PDB entry 6FAU | X-ray diffraction, 1.25 A resolution | chains A and B

[Chain A]
Protein: 14-3-3 protein sigma
From: Homo sapiens
UniProtKB: P31947 (1433S_HUMAN); residue numbers follow UniProt; this construct covers 1-231
Chain sequence (236 residues; each row starts with the number of its first residue; numbers below 1 keep their minus sign (Gly-4 is residue -4)):
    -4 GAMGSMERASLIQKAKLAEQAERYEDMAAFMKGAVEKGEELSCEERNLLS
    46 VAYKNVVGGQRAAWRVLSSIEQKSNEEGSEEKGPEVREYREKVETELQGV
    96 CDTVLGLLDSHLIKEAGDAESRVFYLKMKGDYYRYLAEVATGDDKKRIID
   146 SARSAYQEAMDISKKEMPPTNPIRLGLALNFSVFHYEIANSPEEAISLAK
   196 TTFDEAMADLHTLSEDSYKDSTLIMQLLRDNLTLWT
Unresolved in the structure: 71-77
Sequence notes: expression tag (-4 to 0)
Swiss-Prot annotation at these positions:
  - site (Interaction with phosphoserine on interacting protein): Arg56, Arg129
  - modified residue (Phosphoserine): Ser5, Ser74
Metal / ion sites: Na+ site 1: Gly-1 (shared with 1 residue of chain C); Na+ site 2 near Glu35 (its only coordinating residue here); Na+ site 3 near Glu161 (its only coordinating residue here); Na+ site 4: Asp225, Thr228; Na+ site 5: Thr228, Thr231
Residues lining bound ligands: D3W ((2R)-2-[(R)-(2-methoxyphenyl)-phenyl-methyl]pyrrolidine): Asn42, Ser45, Val46, Phe119

[Chain B]
Protein: Ace-arg-thr-pro-sep-leu-pro-gly
Chain sequence (8 residues; row label = number of the first residue in the row):
     1 XRTPSLPG
Modified residues: ACE (acetyl group) at position 1; Ser5 (phosphoserine; SEP)
Covalent attachments: (2R)-2-[(R)-(2-methoxyphenyl)-phenyl-methyl]pyrrolidine (D3W) linked to Gly8

[How chain A and chain B interact]
Pairs across the interface (22; chain A residue first):
  Lys49(A) with Pro7(B); Gly8(B)
  Arg56(A) with Ser5(B)
  Arg60(A) with Arg2(B)
  Lys122(A) with Leu6(B)
  Arg129(A) with Ser5(B)
  Tyr130(A) with Ser5(B)
  Glu133(A) with Arg2(B), salt bridge
  Leu174(A) with Pro4(B); Ser5(B); Leu6(B)
  Asn175(A) with Ser5(B); Leu6(B), hydrogen bond (side chain-backbone)
  Val178(A) with Thr3(B); Pro4(B)
  Tyr181(A) with Thr3(B)
  Glu182(A) with Arg2(B), salt bridge; Thr3(B), hydrogen bond
  Leu222(A) with Pro7(B)
  Asn226(A) with Thr3(B); Pro4(B), hydrogen bond (side chain-backbone)
  Trp230(A) with Thr3(B), hydrogen bond
Other interface residues (no listed pair), chain A (19 interface residues in all): Gly171, Ile183, Ile219, Leu229

[Summary]
Chain A and chain B form an interface of 19 and 7 residues respectively; the contacts include 4 hydrogen bonds
and 2 salt bridges. Among the polar pairs are Glu133(A)-Arg2(B), Glu182(A)-Arg2(B) and Asn175(A)-Leu6(B).
Bound to chain A: compound D3W. Covalently linked compound D3W: at Gly8(B).
Chain A is 14-3-3 protein sigma (Homo sapiens) and chain B is Ace-arg-thr-pro-sep-leu-pro-gly; the structure,
Crystal structure of C-terminal modified Tau peptide-hybrid 4.2e-I with 14-3-3sigma, was determined by X-ray
diffraction, deposited together with 6FAV, 6FAW, 6FBW, 6FBY, 6FI4 and 6FI5.
